Entry 6A5L (electron microscopy, 5.60 A resolution (low resolution: residue-level contacts below are approximate; hydrogen-bond / salt-bridge calls are withheld)); this record covers chains N and b of the 25 polymer chains in the assembly.

== Chain N ==
Molecule: 198-nt DNA strand
Sequence (198 nucleotides; each row starts with the number of its first residue; numbers below 1 keep their minus sign (DG-125 is residue -125)):
  -125 GCTTACGTCA GTCTGGCCAT CTTTGTGTTT GGTGTGTTTG GGTGGTGGCC GTTTTCGTTG
   -65 TTTTTTTCTG TCTCGTGCCT GGTGTCTTGG GTGTAATCCC CTTGGCGGTT AAAACGCGGG
    -5 GGACAGCGCG TACGTGCGTT TAAGCGGTGC TAGAGCTGTC TACGACCAAT TGAGCGGCCT
    55 CGGCACCGGG ATTCTGAT
Not modelled in the structure: -125 to -54, -41 to -33

== Chain b ==
Name: Histone H4
Source organism: Homo sapiens
UniProtKB: P62805 (H4_HUMAN); residues 0-102 here correspond to UniProt positions 1-103 (UniProt number = residue number + 1)
Amino-acid sequence (106 residues; each row starts with the number of its first residue; numbers below 1 keep their minus sign (Gly-3 is residue -3)):
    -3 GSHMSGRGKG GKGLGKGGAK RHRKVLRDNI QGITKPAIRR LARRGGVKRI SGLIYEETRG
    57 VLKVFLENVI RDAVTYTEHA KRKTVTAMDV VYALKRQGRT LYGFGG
Not modelled in the structure: -3 to 22
Sequence notes: expression tag (-3 to -1)
UniProt features mapped onto this chain:
  - DNA-binding region: Lys16 to Lys20
  - modified residue: Ser1 (N-acetylserine), Arg3 (Asymmetric dimethylarginine), Lys5 (N6-(2-hydroxyisobutyryl)lysine), Lys8 (N6-(2-hydroxyisobutyryl)lysine), Lys12 (N6-(2-hydroxyisobutyryl)lysine), Lys16 (N6-(2-hydroxyisobutyryl)lysine), Lys20 (N6,N6,N6-trimethyllysine), Lys31 (N6-(2-hydroxyisobutyryl)lysine), Lys44 (N6-(2-hydroxyisobutyryl)lysine), Ser47 (Phosphoserine), Tyr51 (Phosphotyrosine), Lys59 (N6-(2-hydroxyisobutyryl)lysine), Lys77 (N6-(2-hydroxyisobutyryl)lysine), Lys79 (N6-(2-hydroxyisobutyryl)lysine), Thr80 (Phosphothreonine), Tyr88 (Phosphotyrosine), Lys91 (N6-(2-hydroxyisobutyryl)lysine)
  - cross-link (Glycyl lysine isopeptide (Lys-Gly)): Lys12 (interchain with G-Cter in SUMO2), Lys20 (interchain with G-Cter in SUMO2), Lys31 (interchain with G-Cter in SUMO2), Lys59 (interchain with G-Cter in SUMO2), Lys79 (interchain with G-Cter in SUMO2), Lys91 (interchain with G-Cter in SUMO2)

== Chain N / chain b interface ==
Contacting residue pairs - 10 pairs, chain N then chain b:
  DC7(N) with Arg45(b); Ser47(b); Gly48(b)
  DG8(N) with Arg45(b); Ile46(b)
  DG27(N) with Lys79(b)
  DA28(N) with Arg78(b); Lys79(b); Thr80(b)
  DG29(N) with Arg78(b)
Interface residues without a listed pair, chain b (8 interface residues in all): Lys77

== Summary ==
5 residues of chain N and 8 residues of chain b are in contact. Curated annotation (UniProt) lists a
DNA-binding region on chain b.
Here chain N is a 198-nt DNA strand and chain b is Histone H4 (Homo sapiens). Entry 6A5L (RNA polymerase II
elongation complex stalled at SHL(-1) of the nucleosome, with foreign DNA) was determined by electron
microscopy together with 6A5O, 6A5P, 6A5R, 6A5T, 6A5U and 6INQ from the same study.
